Entry 1KDR (X-ray diffraction, 2.25 A resolution); this record covers chain A.

== Chain A ==
Name: Cytidylate kinase
Source organism: Escherichia coli
Notes: EC 2.7.4.14
UniProt: P0A6I0 (KCY_ECOLI); numbering as in UniProt (aligned over 1-227)
Chain sequence (227 residues; numbered 1 to 227; the number before each row is that of its first residue):
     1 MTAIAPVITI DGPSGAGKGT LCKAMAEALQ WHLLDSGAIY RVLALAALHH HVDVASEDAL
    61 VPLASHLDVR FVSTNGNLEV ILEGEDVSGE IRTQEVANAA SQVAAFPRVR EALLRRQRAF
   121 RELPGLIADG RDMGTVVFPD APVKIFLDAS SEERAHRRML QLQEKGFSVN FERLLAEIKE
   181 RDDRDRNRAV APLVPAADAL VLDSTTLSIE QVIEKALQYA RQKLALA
Not modelled in the structure: 1-2, 224-227
Ligand contacts: cytosine arabinose-5'-phosphate (CAR): Ser36, Gly37, Ala38, Tyr40, Arg41, Arg92, Ala100, Ser101, Ala104, Arg110, Asp129, Gly130, Arg131, Asp132, Met133, Asp185, Arg188

== Summary ==
Ligands of chain A: cytosine arabinose-5'-phosphate.
Chain A is Cytidylate kinase (Escherichia coli); the structure, Cytidine monophosphate kinase from e.coli in
complex with ara-cytidine monophosphate, was determined by X-ray diffraction (same publication as 1KDO, 1KDP
and 1KDT).
